PDB entry 9D59 | electron microscopy, 2.43 A resolution | chains A and C of the 4 polymer chains in the assembly

# Chain A (and C)
Molecule: Multi-ubiquitin domain-containing protein
Source organism: Citrobacter sp. RHBSTW-00271
Notes: chain C of this document is another copy of the same molecule, construct and numbering; everything in this record applies to it too
Amino-acid sequence (247 residues; row label = number of the first residue in the row; numbers below 1 keep their minus sign (Met-17 is residue -17)):
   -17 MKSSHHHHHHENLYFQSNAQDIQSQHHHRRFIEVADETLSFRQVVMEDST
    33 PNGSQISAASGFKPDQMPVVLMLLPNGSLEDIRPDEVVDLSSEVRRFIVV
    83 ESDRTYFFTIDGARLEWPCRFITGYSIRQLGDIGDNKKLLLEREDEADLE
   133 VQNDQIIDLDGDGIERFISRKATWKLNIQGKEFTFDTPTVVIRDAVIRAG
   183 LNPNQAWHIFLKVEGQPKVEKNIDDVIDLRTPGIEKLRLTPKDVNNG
Unresolved in the structure: -17 to 11, 158-229
Bound ions: Ca2+ site 1: Asp30, Thr32 (shared with Asp30(C), Thr32(C) of chain C); Ca2+ site 2: Glu62, Asp63, Glu68 (shared with 1 residue of chain B); Ca2+ site 3: Glu62 (shared with 3 residues of chain B); Ca2+ site 4: Asp85 (shared with 4 residues of chain B); Ca2+ site 5: Arg125, Asp130; Ca2+ site 6: Leu141, Gly143, Gly145, Glu147 (shared with 1 residue of chain B)
Reported in the primary citation:
  - Ca2+ coordination: Asp30, Thr32, Glu62, Asp130, Glu147
  - mutagenesis - E62A/E68A/D85A/E147A: abolished binding to Ca2+

# Chain A / chain C interface
Contacting residue pairs - 6 pairs, chain A then chain C:
  Asp30(A) - Thr32(C)  hydrogen bond
  Thr32(A) - Asp30(C)  hydrogen bond
  Thr32(A) - Thr32(C)  hydrogen bond
  Asn34(A) - Gln37(C)
  Gln37(A) - Asn34(C)
  Gln37(A) - Gln37(C)
Other interface residues (no listed pair), chain A (5 interface residues in all): Val69
Other interface residues (no listed pair), chain C (5 interface residues in all): Val69

# Summary
Chain A and chain C each contribute 5 residues to their interface, with 3 hydrogen bonds. Among the polar
pairs are Asp30(A)-Thr32(C) and Thr32(A)-Thr32(C). Asp30(A) and Thr32(A) coordinate Ca2+ site 1. The paper
reports that E62A/E68A/D85A/E147A of chain A abolish binding to Ca2+; Ca2+ coordination by Asp30(A), Thr32(A)
and Glu62(A) among others.
Chain A and chain C are both Multi-ubiquitin domain-containing protein (Citrobacter sp. RHBSTW-00271); the
structure, Structure of Citrobacter multi-ubiquitin protein filament, was determined by electron microscopy
(same publication as 8U38, 9CD2, 9D5A and 9D5B).
